PDB entry 2YKU | X-ray diffraction, 1.90 A resolution | chain C

[Chain C]
Molecule: Beta-transaminase
Organism: Mesorhizobium SP. luk
Reference sequence: A3EYF7 (A3EYF7_9RHIZ); residues 1-445 here = UniProt positions 1-445
Chain sequence (465 residues; row label = number of the first residue in the row; numbers below 1 keep their minus sign (Met-19 is residue -19)):
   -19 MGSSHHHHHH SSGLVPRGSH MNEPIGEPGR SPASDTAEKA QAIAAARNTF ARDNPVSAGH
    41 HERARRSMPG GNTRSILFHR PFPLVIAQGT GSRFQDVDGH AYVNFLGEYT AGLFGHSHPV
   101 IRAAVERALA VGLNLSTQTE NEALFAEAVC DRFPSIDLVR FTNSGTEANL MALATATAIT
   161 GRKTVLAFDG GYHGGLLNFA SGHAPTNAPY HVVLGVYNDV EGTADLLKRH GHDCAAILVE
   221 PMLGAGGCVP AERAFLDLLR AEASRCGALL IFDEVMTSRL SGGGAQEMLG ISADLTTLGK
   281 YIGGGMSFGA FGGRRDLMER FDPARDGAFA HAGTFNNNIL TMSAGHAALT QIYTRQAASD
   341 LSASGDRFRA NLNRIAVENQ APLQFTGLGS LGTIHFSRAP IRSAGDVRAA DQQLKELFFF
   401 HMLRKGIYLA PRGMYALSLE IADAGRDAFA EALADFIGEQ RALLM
Unresolved in the structure: -19 to 12, 445
Differences from the reference sequence: expression tag (-19 to 0)
Covalent attachments: pyridoxal phosphate (PLP) linked to Lys280
Residues lining bound ligands: pyridoxal phosphate (PLP): Ser144, Gly145, Thr146, Asn149, Tyr172, His173, Gly174, Glu220, Asp253, Val255, Met256, Phe288, Gly313, Thr314, Phe315
Reported in the primary citation:
  - binding site for pyridoxal phosphate: Gly145, Thr146, Tyr172, Asp253, Val255, Lys280, Thr314
  - catalytic residues: Lys280 (proposed by the authors, not directly observed)
  - mutagenesis - R412A: decreased catalytic activity on pyruvate
  - mutagenesis - R412A (55-fold): decreased catalytic activity on (S)-beta-Phe
  - mutagenesis - R412A: decreased binding to pyruvate
  - mutagenesis - R412A: unchanged expression

[Overview]
Pyridoxal phosphate is covalently linked to Lys280. The paper reports the catalytic residue Lys280; R412A
reduces catalytic activity on pyruvate.
Chain C is Beta-transaminase (Mesorhizobium SP. luk); the structure, Structural Determinants of the
Beta-Selectivity of a Bacterial Aminotransferase, was determined by X-ray diffraction, deposited together with
4AO4, 2YKV and 2YKY.
